Entry 5CPJ (X-ray diffraction, 3.15 A resolution); this record covers chains D and I of the 10 polymer chains in the assembly.

# Chain D
Molecule: Histone H2B type 1-J
Organism: Homo sapiens
UniProtKB: P06899 (H2B1J_HUMAN); residues 0-125 here correspond to UniProt positions 1-126 (UniProt number = residue number + 1)
Chain sequence (129 residues; numbered -3 to 125; the number before each row is that of its first residue; numbers below 1 keep their minus sign (Gly-3 is residue -3)):
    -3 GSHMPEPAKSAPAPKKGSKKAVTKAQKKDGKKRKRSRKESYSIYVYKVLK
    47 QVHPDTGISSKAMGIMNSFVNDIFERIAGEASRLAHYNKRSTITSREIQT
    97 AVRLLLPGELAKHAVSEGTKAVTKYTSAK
Not modelled in the structure: -3 to 31, 125
Differences from the reference sequence: expression tag (-3 to -1)
Curated features (UniProtKB/Swiss-Prot):
  - modified residue: Pro1 (N-acetylproline), Glu2 (ADP-ribosyl glutamic acid), Lys5 (N6-(2-hydroxyisobutyryl)lysine), Ser6 (ADP-ribosylserine), Lys11 (N6-(beta-hydroxybutyryl)lysine), Lys12 (N6-(2-hydroxyisobutyryl)lysine), Ser14 (Phosphoserine), Lys15 (N6-acetyllysine), Lys16 (N6-(beta-hydroxybutyryl)lysine), Lys20 (N6-(2-hydroxyisobutyryl)lysine), Lys23 (N6-(2-hydroxyisobutyryl)lysine), Lys24 (N6-(2-hydroxyisobutyryl)lysine), Lys34 (N6-(2-hydroxyisobutyryl)lysine), Glu35 (PolyADP-ribosyl glutamic acid), Ser36 (Phosphoserine), Lys43 (N6-(2-hydroxyisobutyryl)lysine), Lys46 (N6-(2-hydroxyisobutyryl)lysine), Lys57 (N6,N6-dimethyllysine), Arg79 (Dimethylated arginine), Lys85 (N6,N6,N6-trimethyllysine) and 6 more in UniProt
  - glycosylation: Ser112 (O-linked (GlcNAc) serine)
  - cross-link (Glycyl lysine isopeptide (Lys-Gly)): Lys5 (interchain with G-Cter in SUMO2), Lys20 (interchain with G-Cter in SUMO2), Lys34 (interchain with G-Cter in ubiquitin), Lys120 (interchain with G-Cter in ubiquitin)

# Chain I
Molecule: 146-nt DNA strand
Sequence (146 nucleotides; numbered 1 to 146; the number before each row is that of its first residue):
     1 ATCCAAATGGATTCGAATGGAATCATTGAATGGAAATGAATGGAATCATT
    51 GGTTGGACTCAAATGGAATTTTCGAACAGGCTCAAATGGAATCTTCGAAT
   101 GGATTCGAATGTAATCATTTTCGAATGGATTCGAATGGAATCTGAT
Modified residues: 5CM (5-methyl-2'-deoxy-cytidine-5'-monophosphate) at position 14, 5CM (5-methyl-2'-deoxy-cytidine-5'-monophosphate) at position 73, 5CM (5-methyl-2'-deoxy-cytidine-5'-monophosphate) at position 96, 5CM (5-methyl-2'-deoxy-cytidine-5'-monophosphate) at position 106, 5CM (5-methyl-2'-deoxy-cytidine-5'-monophosphate) at position 122, 5CM (5-methyl-2'-deoxy-cytidine-5'-monophosphate) at position 132

# How chain D and chain I interact
Residue-residue contacts (15):
  Ser32(D) with DA103(I), phosphate contact
  Arg33(D) with DT26(I), base contact; DT27(I), hydrogen bond to the phosphate; DG28(I), salt bridge to the phosphate
  Lys34(D) with DT27(I), phosphate contact; DG28(I), salt bridge to the phosphate
  Tyr42(D) with DA21(I), hydrogen bond to the phosphate
  Gly53(D) with DG20(I), phosphate contact
  Ile54(D) with DG19(I), sugar contact; DG20(I), hydrogen bond to the phosphate
  Ser55(D) with DG19(I), phosphate contact
  Ser56(D) with DG19(I), hydrogen bond to the phosphate
  Arg86(D) with DA39(I), salt bridge to the phosphate
  Ser87(D) with DG38(I), hydrogen bond to the phosphate
  Thr88(D) with DA39(I), phosphate contact

# Overview
11 residues of chain D face 9 of chain I across their interface; the contacts include 5 hydrogen bonds and 3
salt bridges. Polar contacts include Arg33(D)-DT27(I), Tyr42(D)-DA21(I) and Ile54(D)-DG20(I).
Here chain D is Histone H2B type 1-J (Homo sapiens) and chain I is a 146-nt DNA strand. Entry 5CPJ (Nucleosome
containing methylated Sat2R DNA) was determined by X-ray diffraction, deposited together with 5CPI and 5CPK.
